5SBE - chains B and E of the 6 polymer chains in the assembly; structure by X-ray diffraction, 2.75 A resolution.

[Chain B]
Name: Tubulin beta-2B chain
Organism: Bos taurus
Reference sequence: Q6B856 (TBB2B_BOVIN); the author numbering skips numbers that UniProt does not, so the offset changes along the chain: 1-42 = UniProt 1-42; 45-360 = UniProt 43-358; 369-455 = UniProt 359-445
Chain sequence (445 residues; row label = number of the first residue in the row; note: 10 numbers in that range are skipped by the numbering (no residue carries them; nothing is unmodelled there)):
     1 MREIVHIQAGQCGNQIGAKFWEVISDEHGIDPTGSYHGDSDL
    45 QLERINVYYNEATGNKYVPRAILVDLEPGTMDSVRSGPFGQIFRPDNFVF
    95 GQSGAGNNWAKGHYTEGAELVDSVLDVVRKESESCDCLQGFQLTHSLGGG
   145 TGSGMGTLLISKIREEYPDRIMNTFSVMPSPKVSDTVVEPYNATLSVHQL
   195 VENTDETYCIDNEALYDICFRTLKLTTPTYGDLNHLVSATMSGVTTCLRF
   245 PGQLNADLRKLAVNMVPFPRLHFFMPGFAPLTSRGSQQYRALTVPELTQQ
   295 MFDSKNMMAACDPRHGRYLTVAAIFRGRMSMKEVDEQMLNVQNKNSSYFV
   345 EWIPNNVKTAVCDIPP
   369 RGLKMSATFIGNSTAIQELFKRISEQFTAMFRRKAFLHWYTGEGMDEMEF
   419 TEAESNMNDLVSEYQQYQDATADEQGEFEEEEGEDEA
Disordered / not traced: 1, 278-281, 438-455
Bound ions: Mg2+: Gln11 (together with GDP); Ca2+ near Glu113 (its only coordinating residue here)
Residues lining bound ligands: GDP (guanosine-5'-diphosphate): Gly10, Gln11, Cys12, Gln15, Ile16, Ala99, Asn101, Ser140, Gly142, Gly143, Gly144, Thr145, Gly146, Ser147, Val171, Pro173, Val177, Asp179, Glu183, Asn206, Leu209, Tyr224, Leu227, Asn228
Swiss-Prot annotation at these positions:
  - motif: Met1 to Ile4 (MREI motif)
  - binding site (GTP): Gln11, Glu71, Ser140, Gly144, Thr145, Gly146, Asn206, Asn228
  - binding site (Mg(2+)): Glu71
  - modified residue: Ser40 (Phosphoserine), Thr57 (Phosphothreonine), Lys60 (N6-acetyllysine), Ser174 (Phosphoserine), Thr287 (Phosphothreonine), Thr292 (Phosphothreonine), Arg320 (Omega-N-methylarginine), Glu448 (5-glutamyl polyglutamate)
  - cross-link (Glycyl lysine isopeptide (Lys-Gly)): Lys60 (interchain with G-Cter in ubiquitin), Lys326 (interchain with G-Cter in ubiquitin)
Reported in the primary citation:
  - binding site for the ligand 5L5: Asn102, Lys105, Val181

[Chain E]
Name: Stathmin-4
Organism: Rattus norvegicus
Reference sequence: P63043 (STMN4_RAT); residues 5-145 here correspond to UniProt positions 49-189 (UniProt number = residue number + 44)
Chain sequence (143 residues; numbered 3 to 145; the number before each row is that of its first residue):
     3 MADMEVIELNKCTSGQSFEVILKPPSFDGVPEFNASLPRRRDPSLEEIQK
    53 KLEAAEERRKYQEAELLKHLAEKREHEREVIQKAIEENNNFIKMAKEKLA
   103 QKMESNKENREAHLAAMLERLQEKDKHAEEVRKNKELKEEASR
Disordered / not traced: 3-5, 29-43, 144-145
Differences from the reference sequence: initiating methionine (3); expression tag (4)
Swiss-Prot annotation at these positions:
  - modified residue: Ser46 (Phosphoserine)

[Interface between chain B and chain E]
Residue-residue contacts - 23 pairs, chain B then chain E:
  Tyr108(B) - His78(E)  hydrogen bond
  Tyr108(B) - Glu79(E)
  Tyr108(B) - Val82(E)  hydrophobic
  Tyr108(B) - Ile83(E)
  Leu152(B) - Glu79(E)
  Ser155(B) - Leu72(E)
  Ser155(B) - Arg76(E)  hydrogen bond
  Lys156(B) - Arg76(E)
  Lys156(B) - Glu79(E)  salt bridge
  Arg158(B) - Leu68(E)
  Glu159(B) - Leu69(E)
  Glu159(B) - Leu72(E)
  Glu159(B) - Arg76(E)  salt bridge
  Pro162(B) - Glu65(E)
  Glu196(B) - His71(E)  salt bridge
  Glu196(B) - Lys75(E)  salt bridge
  Glu411(B) - Val82(E)
  Glu411(B) - Ala86(E)
  Gly412(B) - Val82(E)
  Gly412(B) - Lys85(E)
  Gly412(B) - Ala86(E)
  Met413(B) - Val82(E)
  Glu417(B) - His78(E)  salt bridge
Interface residues without a listed pair, chain B (18 interface residues in all): His107, Thr109, His192, Gln193, Thr409, Gly410
Interface residues without a listed pair, chain E (14 interface residues in all): Glu89

[Overview]
18 residues of chain B face 14 of chain E across their interface, with 2 hydrogen bonds and 5 salt bridges.
Polar pairs include Lys156(B)-Glu79(E), Glu159(B)-Arg76(E) and Glu196(B)-His71(E). Bound to chain B: GDP. From
the paper: a binding site for the ligand 5L5 at Asn102(B), Lys105(B) and Val181(B).
Chain B is Tubulin beta-2B chain (Bos taurus) and chain E is Stathmin-4 (Rattus norvegicus); the structure,
Tubulin-maytansinoid-5c-complex, was determined by X-ray diffraction, deposited together with 5SB8, 5SB9,
5SBA, 5SBB, 5SBC and 5SBD.
